6Z5R - chains L and 1 of the 35 polymer chains in the assembly; structure by electron microscopy, 2.80 A resolution.

[Chain L]
Protein: Reaction center protein L chain
Organism: Rhodopseudomonas palustris (strain ATCC BAA-98 / CGA009)
UniProtKB: O83005 (RCEL_RHOPA); numbering as in UniProt (aligned over 1-277)
Amino-acid sequence (277 residues; numbered 1 to 277; the number before each row is that of its first residue):
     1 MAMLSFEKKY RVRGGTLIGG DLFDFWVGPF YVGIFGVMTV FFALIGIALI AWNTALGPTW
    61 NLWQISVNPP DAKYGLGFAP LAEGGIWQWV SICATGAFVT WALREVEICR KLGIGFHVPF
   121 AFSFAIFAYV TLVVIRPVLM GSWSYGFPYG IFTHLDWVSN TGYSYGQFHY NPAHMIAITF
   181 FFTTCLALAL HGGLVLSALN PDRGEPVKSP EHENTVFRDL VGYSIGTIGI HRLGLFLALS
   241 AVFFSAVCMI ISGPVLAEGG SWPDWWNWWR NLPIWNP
Unresolved in the structure: 1
Bound ions: Fe ion: H191, H231 (shared with 3 residues of chain M)
Small-molecule neighbours:
  - 6PL ((4S,7R)-4-hydroxy-N,N,N-trimethyl-9-oxo-7-[(palmitoyloxy)methyl]-3,5,8-trioxa-4-phosphahexacosan-1-aminium 4-oxide), molecule 1: F25, W26, V27, G28, V40, A43, L44, I47
  - 6PL, molecule 2: L44, I47, A48, I50, A51, P58, W60, N61, L62, I65, Y149, G150, I151
  - 6PL, molecule 3: T59, N61, L62, W63
  - bacteriochlorophyll a (BCL), molecule 1: I47, Y129, L132, F147, I151, F152, H154, L155, V158
  - bacteriochlorophyll a (BCL), molecule 2: F98, F122, A125, I126, A128, Y129, L132, W157, V158, S159, T161, G162, Y163, F168, H169, H174, A177, I178, F181, F182, V242, S245, A246, M249
  - bacteriochlorophyll a (BCL), molecule 3: V158, Y163, F182
  - bacteriochlorophyll a (BCL), molecule 4: H169, M175, I178, T179, F182, T183, L186, V221, Y223
  - bacteriopheophytin a (BPH), molecule 1: T39, F42, A43, G46, C93, A94, A97, F98, W101, E105, V118, A121, F122, F124, A125, Y129, F147, P148, Y149, G150, I151, H154, F181, A238, L239, V242
  - bacteriopheophytin a (BPH), molecule 2: F182, C185, L186, A189, L190, L220, V221
  - phosphatidylglycerol (PGT; (1S)-2-{[{[(2R)-2,3-dihydroxypropyl]oxy}(hydroxy)phosphoryl]oxy}-1-[(palmitoyloxy)methyl]ethyl stearate), molecule 1: L76, S123, F124, F127, V138, L139
  - phosphatidylglycerol (PGT), molecule 2: L139, I250, P254, V255
  - ubiquinone-10 (U10), molecule 1: F30, Y31, V32, G36, V37, V40, W101, R104
  - ubiquinone-10 (U10), molecule 2: F78, W87, Q88, S91, I92, T95, V133, V134, W143
  - ubiquinone-10 (U10), molecule 3: F124, F180, T183, L186, A187, L190, H191, L194, E213, N214, F217, Y223, S224, I225, G226, T227, I230, L233, F236, L237, S240, F243, F244
  - ubiquinone-10 (U10), molecule 4: M175, T179, W266, W268, W269
UniProt features mapped onto this chain:
  - binding site ((7R,8Z)-bacteriochlorophyll b): H154, H174
  - binding site (Fe cation): H191, H231
  - binding site (a ubiquinone): F217
Reported in the primary citation:
  - binding site for ubiquinone-10: Q88, S91, W143, F217, W269

[Chain 1]
Protein: Light-harvesting complex 1 alpha chain
Organism: Rhodopseudomonas palustris (strain ATCC BAA-98 / CGA009)
UniProtKB: Q6N9L4 (Q6N9L4_RHOPA); residues 1-48 here = UniProt positions 1-48
Amino-acid sequence (48 residues; each row starts with the number of its first residue):
     1 MWRIWLLFDP RRALVLLFVF LFGLAIIIHF ILLSTSRFNW LDGPRAAK
Unresolved in the structure: 47-48
Modified positions: M1 (N-formylmethionine; FME)
Small-molecule neighbours:
  - bacteriochlorophyll a (BCL), molecule 1: W5, A13, L16, L17, F20, I28
  - bacteriochlorophyll a (BCL), molecule 2: F18, L21, F22, A25, H29, L32, F38, W40
  - bacteriochlorophyll a (BCL), molecule 3: L21, L24, A25, I28, H29, L32, F38
  - spirilloxanthin (CRT), molecule 1: M1, R3, I4, L6, L7
  - spirilloxanthin (CRT), molecule 2: L14, L17, F18, F20, L21, L24, I28, I31
  - spirilloxanthin (CRT), molecule 3: F22, A25, I26, H29, F30, W40
Reported in the primary citation:
  - binding site for bacteriochlorophyll a: H29

[How chain L and chain 1 interact]
Pairs across the interface (6; chain L residue first):
  I274(L) with F30(1); I31(1), hydrophobic; S34(1), hydrogen bond (backbone-side chain)
  W275(L) with S34(1)
  P277(L) with S34(1); R45(1), hydrogen bond (backbone-side chain)
Also at the interface, not in a pair above, chain L (4 interface residues in all): P273
Also at the interface, not in a pair above, chain 1 (5 interface residues in all): I27

[Summary]
4 residues of chain L face 5 of chain 1 across their interface, with 2 hydrogen bonds. Polar contacts include
I274(L)-S34(1) and P277(L)-R45(1). The paper reports a binding site for ubiquinone-10 at Q88(L), S91(L) and
W143(L) among others; a binding site for bacteriochlorophyll a at H29(1).
Chain L is Reaction center protein L chain and chain 1 is Light-harvesting complex 1 alpha chain, both from
Rhodopseudomonas palustris (strain ATCC BAA-98 / CGA009); the structure, RC-LH1(16) complex from
Rhodopseudomonas palustris, was determined by electron microscopy together with 6Z5S from the same study.
